6R8Y - chains C and J of the 12 polymer chains in the assembly; structure by electron microscopy, 4.30 A resolution (low resolution: residue-level contacts below are approximate; hydrogen-bond / salt-bridge calls are withheld).

# Chain C
Protein: Histone H2A type 1-B/E
Organism: Homo sapiens
UniProtKB: P04908 (H2A1B_HUMAN); residues 1-130 here = UniProt positions 1-130
Amino-acid sequence (133 residues; numbered -2 to 130; the number before each row is that of its first residue; numbers below 1 keep their minus sign (Gly-2 is residue -2)):
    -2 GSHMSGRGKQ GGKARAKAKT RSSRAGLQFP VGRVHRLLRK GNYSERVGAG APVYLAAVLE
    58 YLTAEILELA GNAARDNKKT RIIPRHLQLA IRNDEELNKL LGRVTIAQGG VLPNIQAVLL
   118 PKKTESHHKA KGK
Unresolved in the structure: -2 to 9, 127-130
Sequence notes: expression tag (-2 to 0)
Swiss-Prot annotation at these positions:
  - modified residue: Ser2 (N-acetylserine), Arg4 (Citrulline), Lys6 (N6-(2-hydroxyisobutyryl)lysine), Lys10 (N6-(2-hydroxyisobutyryl)lysine), Lys14 (N6-(beta-hydroxybutyryl)lysine), Lys37 (N6-(2-hydroxyisobutyryl)lysine), Lys75 (N6-(2-hydroxyisobutyryl)lysine), Lys76 (N6-(2-hydroxyisobutyryl)lysine), Lys96 (N6-(2-hydroxyisobutyryl)lysine), Gln105 (N5-methylglutamine), Lys119 (N6-(2-hydroxyisobutyryl)lysine), Lys120 (N6-crotonyllysine), Thr121 (Phosphothreonine), Lys126 (N6-crotonyllysine)
  - cross-link (Glycyl lysine isopeptide (Lys-Gly)): Lys14 (interchain with G-Cter in ubiquitin), Lys16 (interchain with G-Cter in ubiquitin), Lys120 (interchain with G-Cter in ubiquitin)

# Chain J
Molecule: Human alpha-satellite DNA (145-MER) with a 6-4PP at positions 95-96
Sequence (144 nucleotides; numbered 1 to 145; 1 number in that range is skipped by the numbering (no residue carries it; nothing is unmodelled there); the number before each row is that of its first residue):
     1 ATCAATATCC ACCTGCAGAT TCTACCAAAA GTGTATTTGG AAACTGCTCC ATCAAAAGGC
    61 ATGTTCAGCT GAACCAGCTG AACATGCCTT TTGAX
    97 GAGCAGTTTC CAAATACACT TTTGGTAGAA TCTGCAGGTG GATATTGAT
Covalently attached groups: covalent link T64_95-DG97
Modified residues: T64 ((6-4)photoproduct) at position 95

# Chain C / chain J interface
Contacting residue pairs (20; chain C residue first):
  Arg12(C) - DT116(J)
  Arg12(C) - DT117(J)
  Thr17(C) - DG120(J)
  Arg30(C) - DG121(J)
  Arg30(C) - DT122(J)
  Arg36(C) - DC113(J)
  Arg43(C) - DT111(J)
  Arg43(C) - DA112(J)
  Val44(C) - DT111(J)
  Val44(C) - DA112(J)
  Gly45(C) - DT111(J)
  Ala46(C) - DT111(J)
  Lys76(C) - DC131(J)
  Lys76(C) - DA132(J)
  Thr77(C) - DG130(J)
  Thr77(C) - DC131(J)
  Arg78(C) - DG130(J)
  Arg78(C) - DC131(J)
  Glu122(C) - DG143(J)
  Lys126(C) - DT145(J)
Interface residues without a listed pair, chain C (15 interface residues in all): Lys14, Ala15
Interface residues without a listed pair, chain J (15 interface residues in all): DT118, DT119

# Summary
The chain C/chain J interface involves 15 residues from each chain.
Chain C is Histone H2A type 1-B/E (Homo sapiens) and chain J is Human alpha-satellite DNA (145-MER) with a
6-4PP at positions 95-96; the structure, Cryo-EM structure of NCP-6-4PP(-1)-UV-DDB, was determined by electron
microscopy (same publication as 6R8Z, 6R90, 6R91, 6R92, 6R93 and 6R94).
